9GM6 - chains C and B of the 7 polymer chains in the assembly; structure by electron microscopy, 3.70 A resolution.

Chain C:
Protein: Chromosome partition protein MukF
Source organism: Photorhabdus thracensis
UniProtKB: A0A0F7LMQ4 (A0A0F7LMQ4_9GAMM); residue numbers follow UniProt; this construct covers 1-440
Amino-acid sequence (440 residues; each row starts with the number of its first residue):
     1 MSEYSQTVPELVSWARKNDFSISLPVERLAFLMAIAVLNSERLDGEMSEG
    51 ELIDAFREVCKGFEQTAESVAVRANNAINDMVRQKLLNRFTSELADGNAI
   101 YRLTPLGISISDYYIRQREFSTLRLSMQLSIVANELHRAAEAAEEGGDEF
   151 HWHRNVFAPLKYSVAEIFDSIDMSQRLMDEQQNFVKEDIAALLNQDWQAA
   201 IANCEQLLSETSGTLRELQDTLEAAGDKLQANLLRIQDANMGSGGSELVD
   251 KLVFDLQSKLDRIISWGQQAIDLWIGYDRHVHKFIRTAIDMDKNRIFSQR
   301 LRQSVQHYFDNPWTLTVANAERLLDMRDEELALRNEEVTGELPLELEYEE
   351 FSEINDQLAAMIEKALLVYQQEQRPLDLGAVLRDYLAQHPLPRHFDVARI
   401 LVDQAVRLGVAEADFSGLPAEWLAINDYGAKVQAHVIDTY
Disordered / not traced: 1-295

Chain B:
Protein: Chromosome partition protein MukB
Source organism: Photorhabdus thracensis
UniProtKB: A0A0F7LRY2 (A0A0F7LRY2_9GAMM); residue numbers follow UniProt; this construct covers 1-1482
Amino-acid sequence (1482 residues; row label = number of the first residue in the row):
     1 MIERGKFRSLTLVNWNGFFARTFDLDELVTTLSGGNGAGKSTTMAAFVTA
    51 LIPDLTLLHFRNTTEAGATSGSRDKGLHGKLRAGVCYSTLDVINSRHQRV
   101 VVGVRLQQVAGRDRKVDIKPFMIQGLPTAIQPTQLLTENVGERQARVLPL
   151 NELKDRLDEMEGVQFKQFNSITDYHAQMFDLGVIPKRLRSASDRSKFYRL
   201 IEASLYGGISSAITRSLRDYLLPENSGVRKAFQDMEAALRENRITLEAIR
   251 VTQSDRDLFKHLITEATSYVSADYMRHANERRTHLDEALALRGELFGSHK
   301 QLATEQYRHVEMARELAEQSGASSDLETDHQAASDHLNLVQTAMRQQEKI
   351 DRYQVDLEELSYRLEEQTDVVEEAGELQAEYEARTEATEQEVDELKSQLA
   401 DYQQALDVQQTRAIQYQQALQALERARELCRLPDLSVDNAEEWLETFQAK
   451 EQQATEALLALEQKLSVADAAHNQFEQAYQLVKNIVGETSRSEAWQSARE
   501 LLRDWPSQRHLADRVQPLRMRLSELEQRLNNQQNAERLLSEFCKRQGRQY
   551 QAEDLEALQNELEARQEALSLSVNEGGERRMEMRQELEQLKQKIQSLTAR
   601 APVWLAAQDTLNQLCEQSGETLASSNDVTEYMQQLLEREREATVERDEVA
   651 AQKRELEKQIERLSQPSGAEDSRMIALAERFGGVLLSEIYDDITIDDAPY
   701 FSALYGPARHGIVVPDLSLVRPHLETLEDCPEDLYLIEGDPQSFDDSVFN
   751 AEEQTNAVLVKSSDRQWRYSRYPELPLFGRAARENRLEALNLERDALAER
   801 YATLSFDVQKIQRAHQAFSQFVGKHLSVAFDTDPEAEIRELRQRHTELER
   851 EVSRFEDQTQQQRQQYAQAKESLTTLNRLIPQVTLLLDETLIDRVEEVRE
   901 EMDEAQEAARFLQQHGSALTKLEPMVAVLQSDPQQHEQLQQDYETAKHSQ
   951 HQAKQQAFALVEIVQRRVHFSYSDSAGMLSENADLNDKLRQRLEHAESDR
  1001 SRAREQLRQQQAQYSQFNQVLASLKSSYETKQDMLKELLQEMKDIGVQAD
  1051 ANAEMRARERRDRLHEALSVNRSRVNQLEKQIAFCEAEMENVQKKLRKLE
  1101 RDYYQIREQVVSAKAGWCAVMRMVKDNGVERRLHRRELAYMEGGALRSMS
  1151 DKALGALRLAVADNEHLRDALRLSEDPKRPERKVQFFIAVYQHLRERIRQ
  1201 DIIRTDDPVDAIEQMEIELARLTEELTAREQKLAISSKSVANIIRKTIQR
  1251 EQNRIRMLNQGLQAVSFGQVRGVRLNVNVRESHAILLDVLSEQQEQHQDL
  1301 FNSQRLTFSEAMAKLYQRLNPQVDMGQRLPQTIGEELLDYRNYLELDVEV
  1351 NRGSDGWLKAESGALSTGEAIGTGMSILVMVVQSWEEESRRLRGKDISPC
  1401 RLLFLDEAARLDAKSIATLFELCERLQMQLIIAAPENISPEKGTTYKLVR
  1451 KVFKNHEHVHVVGLRGFGQDAPATQLISDVTA
Disordered / not traced: 1, 348-515, 902-1052, 1469-1482
Bound ions: Mg2+: Ser-41 (together with ATP)
Residues lining bound ligands:
  - ATP (adenosine-5'-triphosphate), molecule 1: Asn-16, Gly-35, Asn-36, Gly-37, Ala-38, Gly-39, Lys-40, Ser-41, Thr-42, Gly-76, Gly-79, Lys-80, Glu-1407, Arg-1450
  - ATP, molecule 2: Gln-1269, Arg-1352, Gly-1363, Ala-1364, Leu-1365, Ser-1366, Thr-1367, Gly-1368, Glu-1369

Chain C / chain B interface:
Pairs across the interface (48):
  Ile-296(C) / Arg-1204(B)
  Phe-297(C) / Arg-1204(B)
  Arg-300(C) / Asp-1206(B)  salt bridge
  Ala-332(C) / Val-109(B)
  Ala-332(C) / Ala-110(B)  hydrogen bond (backbone-backbone)
  Leu-333(C) / Gln-107(B)
  Leu-333(C) / Gln-108(B)
  Leu-333(C) / Val-109(B)  hydrophobic
  Leu-333(C) / Asp-117(B)
  Arg-334(C) / Gly-84(B)
  Arg-334(C) / Gln-107(B)  hydrogen bond (backbone-side chain)
  Arg-334(C) / Gln-108(B)  hydrogen bond
  Asn-335(C) / Gln-107(B)  hydrogen bond
  Glu-336(C) / Ala-83(B)
  Glu-336(C) / Gly-84(B)
  Glu-337(C) / Arg-146(B)  salt bridge
  Val-338(C) / Ala-83(B)
  Val-338(C) / Arg-146(B)
  Val-338(C) / Val-147(B)  hydrogen bond (backbone-backbone)
  Thr-339(C) / Phe-19(B)
  Thr-339(C) / Ala-145(B)
  Thr-339(C) / Arg-146(B)
  Gly-340(C) / Phe-19(B)
  Gly-340(C) / Gln-144(B)
  Gly-340(C) / Ala-145(B)  hydrogen bond (backbone-backbone)
  Glu-341(C) / Phe-19(B)
  Glu-341(C) / Gln-144(B)
  Leu-342(C) / Ala-20(B)  hydrophobic
  Pro-343(C) / Ala-20(B)
  Pro-343(C) / Arg-21(B)
  Leu-346(C) / Tyr-1446(B)  hydrophobic
  Leu-346(C) / Val-1461(B)
  Leu-346(C) / Val-1462(B)  hydrophobic
  Leu-346(C) / Gly-1463(B)
  Glu-347(C) / Gly-1463(B)  hydrogen bond (backbone-backbone)
  Tyr-348(C) / Gly-1463(B)
  Tyr-348(C) / Arg-1465(B)
  Glu-349(C) / Gly-1463(B)  hydrogen bond (backbone-backbone)
  Glu-349(C) / Leu-1464(B)
  Glu-349(C) / Arg-1465(B)  hydrogen bond (backbone-backbone)
  Glu-350(C) / Arg-1465(B)
  Glu-350(C) / Phe-1467(B)
  Glu-350(C) / Gly-1468(B)
  Phe-351(C) / Asn-1437(B)
  Phe-351(C) / Pro-1440(B)
  Phe-351(C) / Leu-1464(B)  hydrophobic
  Phe-351(C) / Arg-1465(B)
  Phe-351(C) / Gly-1466(B)
Interface residues without a listed pair, chain B (36 interface residues in all): Asn-14, His-78, Val-85, Arg-105, Thr-133, Arg-143, Asp-1201, His-1458, His-1460

Overview:
21 residues of chain C face 36 of chain B across their interface, with 9 hydrogen bonds and 2 salt bridges.
Polar pairs include Arg-300(C)/Asp-1206(B), Glu-337(C)/Arg-146(B) and Arg-334(C)/Gln-107(B). Chain B binds
ATP.
Chain C is Chromosome partition protein MukF and chain B is Chromosome partition protein MukB, both from
Photorhabdus thracensis; the structure, MukBEF in a nucleotide-bound state with open neck gate (heads core),
was determined by electron microscopy, deposited together with 9GM7, 9GM8, 9GM9, 9GMA, 9GMB and 9GMD.
